7PAL - chains K and 5 of the 56 polymer chains in the assembly; structure by electron microscopy, 4.70 A resolution (low resolution: residue-level contacts below are approximate; hydrogen-bond / salt-bridge calls are withheld).

[Chain K]
Name: 30S ribosomal protein S12
Source organism: Mycoplasmoides pneumoniae M129
Reference sequence: P75546 (RS12_MYCPN); residue numbers follow UniProt; this construct covers 1-139
Chain sequence (139 residues; each row starts with the number of its first residue):
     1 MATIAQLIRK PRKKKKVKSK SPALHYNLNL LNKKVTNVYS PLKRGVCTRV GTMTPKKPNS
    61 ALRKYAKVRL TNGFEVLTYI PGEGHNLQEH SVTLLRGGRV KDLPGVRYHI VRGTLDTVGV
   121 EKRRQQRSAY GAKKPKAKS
Not modelled in the structure: 1, 138-139

[Chain 5]
Molecule: 16S ribosomal RNA
Source organism: Mycoplasma pneumoniae M129
Sequence (1520 nucleotides; numbered 1 to 1520; the number before each row is that of its first residue):
     1 UUUUUCUGAG AGUUUGAUCC UGGCUCAGGA UUAACGCUGG CGGCAUGCCU AAUACAUGCA
    61 AGUCGAUCGA AAGUAGUAAU ACUUUAGAGG CGAACGGGUG AGUAACACGU AUCCAAUCUA
   121 CCUUAUAAUG GGGGAUAACU AGUUGAAAGA CUAGCUAAUA CCGCAUAAGA ACUUUGGUUC
   181 GCAUGAAUCA AAGUUGAAAG GACCUGCAAG GGUUCGUUAU UUGAUGAGGG UGCGCCAUAU
   241 CAGCUAGUUG GUGGGGUAAC GGCCUACCAA GGCAAUGACG UGUAGCUAUG CUGAGAAGUA
   301 GAAUAGCCAC AAUGGGACUG AGACACGGCC CAUACUCCUA CGGGAGGCAG CAGUAGGGAA
   361 UUUUUCACAA UGAGCGAAAG CUUGAUGGAG CAAUGCCGCG UGAACGAUGA AGGUCUUUAA
   421 GAUUGUAAAG UUCUUUUAUU UGGGAAGAAU GACUUUAGCA GGUAAUGGCU AGAGUUUGAC
   481 UGUACCAUUU UGAAUAAGUG ACGACUAACU AUGUGCCAGC AGUCGCGGUA AUACAUAGGU
   541 CGCAAGCGUU AUCCGGAUUU AUUGGGCGUA AAGCAAGCGC AGGCGGAUUG AAAAGUCUGG
   601 UGUUAAAGGC AGCUGCUUAA CAGUUGUAUG CAUUGGAAAC UAUUAAUCUA GAGUGUGGUA
   661 GGGAGUUUUG GAAUUUCAUG UGGAGCGGUG AAAUGCGUAG AUAUAUGAAG GAACACCAGU
   721 GGCGAAGGCG AAAACUUAGG CCAUUACUGA CGCUUAGGCU UGAAAGUGUG GGGAGCAAAU
   781 AGGAUUAGAU ACCCUAGUAG UCCACACCGU AAACGAUAGA UACUAGCUGU CGGGGCGAUC
   841 CCCUCGGUAG UGAAGUUAAC ACAUUAAGUA UCUCGCCUGG GUAGUACAUU CGCAAGAAUG
   901 AAACUCAAAC GGAAUUGACG GGGACCCGCA CAAGUGGUGG AGCAUGUUGC UUAAUUCGAC
   961 GGUACACGAA AAACCUUACC UAGACUUGAC AUCCUUGGCA AAGUUAUGGA AACAUAAUGG
  1021 AGGUUAACCG AGUGACAGGU GGUGCAUGGU UGUCGUCAGC UCGUGUCGUG AGAUGUUGGG
  1081 UUAAGUCCCG CAACGAGCGC AACCCUUAUC GUUAGUUACA UUGUCUAGCG AGACUGCUAA
  1141 UGCAAAUUGG AGGAAGGAAG GGAUGACGUC AAAUCAUCAU GCCCCUUAUG UCUAGGGCUG
  1201 CAAACGUGCU ACAAUGGCCA AUACAAACAG UCGCCAGCUU GUAAAAGUGA GCAAAUCUGU
  1261 AAAGUUGGUC UCAGUUCGGA UUGAGGGCUG CAAUUCGUCC UCAUGAAGUC GGAAUCACUA
  1321 GUAAUCGCGA AUCAGCUAUG UCGCGGUGAA UACGUUCUCG GGUCUUGUAC ACACCGCCCG
  1381 UCAAACUAUG AAAGCUGGUA AUAUUUAAAA ACGUGUUGCU AACCAUUAGG AAGCGCAUGU
  1441 CAAGGAUAGC ACCGGUGAUU GGAGUUAAGU CGUAACAAGG UACCCCUACG AGAACGUGGG
  1501 GGUGGAUCAC CUCCUUUCUA
Not modelled in the structure: 1-4, 181-184, 1020-1027, 1510-1520

[Chain K / chain 5 interface]
Residue-residue contacts (114; chain K residue first):
  Ala-2(K) / G566(5)
  Thr-3(K) / C874(5)
  Ala-5(K) / U873(5)
  Ala-5(K) / C874(5)
  Gln-6(K) / C874(5)
  Gln-6(K) / G875(5)
  Gln-6(K) / C876(5)
  Leu-7(K) / U562(5)
  Arg-9(K) / C874(5)
  Arg-9(K) / G875(5)
  Lys-10(K) / C876(5)
  Arg-12(K) / U560(5)
  Arg-12(K) / A561(5)
  Arg-12(K) / G565(5)
  Arg-12(K) / C877(5)
  Arg-12(K) / U878(5)
  Lys-13(K) / U238(5)
  Lys-13(K) / U560(5)
  Lys-15(K) / U559(5)
  Lys-15(K) / G879(5)
  Lys-16(K) / C554(5)
  Lys-18(K) / A903(5)
  Lys-18(K) / C904(5)
  Ser-19(K) / A551(5)
  Ser-19(K) / U552(5)
  Lys-20(K) / C24(5)
  Lys-20(K) / U25(5)
  Lys-20(K) / A551(5)
  Pro-22(K) / C904(5)
  His-25(K) / A551(5)
  His-25(K) / U552(5)
  Asn-27(K) / U50(5)
  Asn-29(K) / A51(5)
  Asn-32(K) / G1398(5)
  Tyr-39(K) / A551(5)
  Tyr-39(K) / U552(5)
  Ser-40(K) / A359(5)
  Pro-41(K) / A359(5)
  Pro-41(K) / U550(5)
  Pro-41(K) / A551(5)
  Leu-42(K) / A359(5)
  Lys-43(K) / A359(5)
  Arg-44(K) / G358(5)
  Arg-44(K) / A359(5)
  Pro-55(K) / U1466(5)
  Pro-55(K) / A1467(5)
  Lys-56(K) / C906(5)
  Lys-56(K) / A907(5)
  Lys-56(K) / A1467(5)
  Lys-57(K) / A1467(5)
  Asn-59(K) / G525(5)
  Asn-59(K) / C526(5)
  Asn-59(K) / G527(5)
  Ser-60(K) / C516(5)
  Ser-60(K) / G527(5)
  Ser-60(K) / A1467(5)
  Ala-61(K) / A518(5)
  Leu-62(K) / A518(5)
  Arg-63(K) / G519(5)
  Arg-63(K) / C520(5)
  Arg-63(K) / A521(5)
  Lys-64(K) / G519(5)
  Lys-67(K) / U1387(5)
  Thr-71(K) / G357(5)
  Thr-71(K) / G358(5)
  Glu-75(K) / A1388(5)
  Leu-77(K) / U1387(5)
  Tyr-79(K) / C520(5)
  Pro-81(K) / C520(5)
  Gly-82(K) / G519(5)
  Gly-82(K) / C520(5)
  Glu-83(K) / A518(5)
  Glu-83(K) / G519(5)
  Gly-84(K) / G519(5)
  Leu-94(K) / A359(5)
  Arg-96(K) / U549(5)
  Arg-96(K) / U550(5)
  Gly-97(K) / U550(5)
  Gly-98(K) / U550(5)
  Gly-98(K) / A551(5)
  Arg-99(K) / C906(5)
  Arg-99(K) / A907(5)
  Lys-101(K) / A521(5)
  Lys-101(K) / C524(5)
  Lys-101(K) / A907(5)
  Asp-102(K) / C520(5)
  Asp-102(K) / A521(5)
  Asp-102(K) / G525(5)
  Pro-104(K) / C906(5)
  Pro-104(K) / U1465(5)
  Gly-105(K) / U905(5)
  Arg-107(K) / U905(5)
  Thr-114(K) / G36(5)
  Lys-122(K) / A535(5)
  Lys-122(K) / U536(5)
  Arg-123(K) / U536(5)
  Arg-124(K) / U536(5)
  Arg-124(K) / A537(5)
  Gln-125(K) / U536(5)
  Gln-126(K) / G500(5)
  Gln-126(K) / A501(5)
  Gln-126(K) / A521(5)
  Arg-127(K) / G36(5)
  Arg-127(K) / U499(5)
  Arg-127(K) / G500(5)
  Ser-128(K) / G36(5)
  Ser-128(K) / C37(5)
  Ser-128(K) / U499(5)
  Ser-128(K) / G500(5)
  Tyr-130(K) / A521(5)
  Gly-131(K) / G36(5)
  Lys-133(K) / C37(5)
  Lys-133(K) / U38(5)
  Lys-134(K) / U38(5)
Other interface residues (no listed pair), chain K (75 interface residues in all): Lys-14, Leu-28, Leu-30, Leu-31, Val-38, Thr-54, Val-100, Val-111, Ala-129, Ala-132
Other interface residues (no listed pair), chain 5 (68 interface residues in all): G23, A34, C35, C49, U299, G498, C517, G522, U523, C534, G583, G1397, A1468

[Overview]
75 residues of chain K face 68 of chain 5 across their interface.
Chain K is 30S ribosomal protein S12 (Mycoplasmoides pneumoniae M129) and chain 5 is 16S ribosomal RNA
(Mycoplasma pneumoniae M129); the structure, 70S ribosome with A- and P-site tRNAs in Mycoplasma pneumoniae
cells, was determined by electron microscopy, deposited together with 7OOC, 7OOD, 7P6Z, 7PAH, 7PAI, 7PAJ and
23 further entries.
